7L8H - chains A and B; structure by X-ray diffraction, 1.95 A resolution.

Chain A (and B):
Molecule: 3C Protease
Organism: Human enterovirus D68
Notes: chain B of this document is another copy of the same molecule, construct and numbering; everything in this record applies to it too
UniProt: A0A2K8BQT2 (A0A2K8BQT2_HED68); residues 1-183 here correspond to UniProt positions 1549-1731 (UniProt number = residue number + 1548)
Sequence (189 residues; row label = number of the first residue in the row; numbers below 1 keep their minus sign (Gly-5 is residue -5)):
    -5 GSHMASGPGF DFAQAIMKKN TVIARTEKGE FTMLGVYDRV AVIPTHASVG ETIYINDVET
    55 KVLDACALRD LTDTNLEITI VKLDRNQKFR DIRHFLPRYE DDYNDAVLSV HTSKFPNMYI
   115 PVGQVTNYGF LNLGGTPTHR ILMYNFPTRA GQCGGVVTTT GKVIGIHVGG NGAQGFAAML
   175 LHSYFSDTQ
Disordered / not traced: -5, 181-183 (chain B: -5, 182-183)
Glycans and other covalent adducts: RUPINTRIVIR, bound form (AG7) linked to Cys147
Construct notes: expression tag (-5 to 0)
Residues lining bound ligands: RUPINTRIVIR, bound form (AG7; 4-{2-(4-fluoro-benzyl)-6-methyl-5-[(5-methyl-isoxazole-3-carbonyl)-amino]-4-oxo-heptanoylamino}-5-(2-oxo-pyrrolidin-3-yl)-pentanoic acid ethyl ester): Phe25, His40, Glu71, Tyr122, Leu125, Asn126, Leu127, Gly128, Thr130, Thr142, Arg143, Ala144, Gly145, His161, Val162, Gly163, Gly164, Asn165, Phe170
What the authors report for this chain:
  - catalytic residues: His40
  - binding site for RUPINTRIVIR, bound form: His40, Gly128, Gly164, Asn165

Chain A / chain B interface:
Contacting residue pairs - 40 pairs, chain A then chain B:
  His-3(A) with Asn111(B)
  Met-2(A) with Gln8(B); Lys12(B)
  Ala-1(A) with Asp5(B); Gln8(B), hydrogen bond (backbone-side chain)
  Ser0(A) with Asp5(B)
  Gly1(A) with Gly1(B); Asp5(B), hydrogen bond (backbone-side chain)
  Phe4(A) with Phe4(B), hydrophobic; Gln8(B)
  Asp5(A) with Ala-1(B); Ser0(B); Gly1(B), hydrogen bond (side chain-backbone)
  Gln8(A) with Met-2(B); Ala-1(B), hydrogen bond (side chain-backbone); Phe4(B); Pro115(B)
  Lys108(A) with Arg143(B)
  Phe109(A) with Phe109(B), hydrophobic; Met112(B), hydrophobic; Arg143(B); Gln146(B)
  Pro110(A) with Phe140(B); Pro141(B)
  Asn111(A) with Ile114(B)
  Met112(A) with Met112(B), hydrophobic; Tyr113(B)
  Tyr113(A) with Met112(B); Tyr113(B), hydrogen bond (backbone-backbone); Pro115(B)
  Ile114(A) with Asn111(B); Met112(B), hydrophobic
  Pro115(A) with Gln8(B); Asn111(B); Tyr113(B)
  Phe140(A) with Pro110(B)
  Pro141(A) with Pro110(B), hydrophobic
  Arg143(A) with Lys108(B); Phe109(B)
  Gln146(A) with Phe109(B)
Interface residues without a listed pair, chain B (22 interface residues in all): Ser-4, His-3

Overview:
Chain A and chain B form an interface of 20 and 22 residues respectively; the contacts include 5 hydrogen
bonds. Polar pairs include Ala-1(A)-Gln8(B), Gly1(A)-Asp5(B) and Tyr113(A)-Tyr113(B). RUPINTRIVIR, bound form
is covalently linked to Cys147(A). The paper reports the catalytic residue His40(A); a binding site for
RUPINTRIVIR, bound form at His40(A), Gly128(A) and Gly164(A) among others.
Both chains are 3C Protease (Human enterovirus D68). Entry 7L8H (EV68 3C protease (3Cpro) in Complex with
Rupintrivir) was determined by X-ray diffraction together with 7L8I and 7L8J from the same study.
